7XJL - chains C and D of the 6 polymer chains in the assembly; structure by electron microscopy, 3.50 A resolution.

Chain C:
Protein: Guanine nucleotide-binding protein G(I)/G(S)/G(T) subunit beta-1
Source organism: Homo sapiens
Reference sequence: P62873 (GBB1_HUMAN); numbering as in UniProt (aligned over 1-340)
Chain sequence (348 residues; row label = number of the first residue in the row; numbers below 1 keep their minus sign (His-7 is residue -7)):
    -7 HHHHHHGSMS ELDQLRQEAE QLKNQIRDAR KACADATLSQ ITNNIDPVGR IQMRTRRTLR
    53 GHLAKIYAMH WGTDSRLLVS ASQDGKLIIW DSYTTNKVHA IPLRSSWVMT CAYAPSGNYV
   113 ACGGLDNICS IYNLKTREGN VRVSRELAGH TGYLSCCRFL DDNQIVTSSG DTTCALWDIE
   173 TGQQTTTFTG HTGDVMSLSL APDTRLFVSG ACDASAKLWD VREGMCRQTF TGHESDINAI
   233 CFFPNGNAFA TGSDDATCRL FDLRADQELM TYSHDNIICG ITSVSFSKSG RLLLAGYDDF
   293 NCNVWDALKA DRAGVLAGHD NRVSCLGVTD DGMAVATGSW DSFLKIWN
Not modelled in the structure: -7 to 2
Differences from the reference sequence: expression tag (-7 to 0)
Curated features (UniProtKB/Swiss-Prot):
  - modified residue: Ser2 (N-acetylserine), His266 (Phosphohistidine)
  - natural variant: Leu30 (L30F: In MRD42; uncertain significance), Arg52 (R52G: In MRD42), Gly64 (G64V: In MRD42), Asp76 (D76E: In MRD42; D76G: In MRD42), Gly77 (G77S: In MRD42), Lys78 (K78R: In MRD42), Ile80 (I80N: In MRD42; I80T: In MRD42), His91 (H91R: In MRD42; uncertain significance), Ala92 (A92T: In MRD42), Pro94 (P94S: In MRD42), Leu95 (L95P: In MRD42), Arg96 (R96L: In MRD42), 5 further natural variant entries in UniProt

Chain D:
Protein: Guanine nucleotide-binding protein G(I)/G(S)/G(O) subunit gamma-2
Source organism: Homo sapiens
Reference sequence: P59768 (GBG2_HUMAN); residues 1-71 here = UniProt positions 1-71
Chain sequence (71 residues; row label = number of the first residue in the row):
     1 MASNNTASIA QARKLVEQLK MEANIDRIKV SKAAADLMAY CEAHAKEDPL LTPVPASENP
    61 FREKKFFSAI L
Not modelled in the structure: 1-10, 62-71
Differences from the reference sequence: engineered mutation Ser68 (Cys in P59768)
Curated features (UniProtKB/Swiss-Prot):
  - modified residue: Ala2 (N-acetylalanine)

Interface between chain C and chain D:
Pairs across the interface - 61 pairs, chain C then chain D:
  Ala11(C) with Leu19(D)
  Leu14(C) with Leu19(D), hydrophobic; Lys20(D); Ala23(D), hydrophobic
  Gln17(C) with Ala23(D)
  Cys25(C) with Lys29(D); Val30(D)
  Asp27(C) with Lys29(D), salt bridge; Ser31(D), hydrogen bond
  Leu30(C) with Ala34(D), hydrophobic
  Ile33(C) with Ser31(D); Met38(D), hydrophobic
  Thr34(C) with Met38(D)
  Val40(C) with Leu51(D), hydrophobic
  Arg49(C) with Phe61(D), hydrogen bond (side chain-backbone)
  Trp63(C) with Phe61(D), hydrophobic
  Ser84(C) with Phe61(D)
  Tyr85(C) with Pro60(D); Phe61(D), hydrophobic
  Arg219(C) with Glu22(D)
  Thr221(C) with Glu22(D)
  Phe235(C) with Tyr40(D), hydrophobic; Cys41(D), hydrophobic
  Pro236(C) with Tyr40(D)
  Asn237(C) with Tyr40(D)
  Asp254(C) with Ala33(D)
  Leu255(C) with Arg27(D), hydrogen bond (backbone-side chain)
  Arg256(C) with Arg27(D), hydrogen bond (backbone-side chain); Ile28(D), hydrogen bond (backbone-backbone); Ala33(D); Asp36(D), salt bridge
  Ala257(C) with Arg27(D), hydrogen bond (backbone-side chain); Ile28(D)
  Asp258(C) with Ile25(D); Arg27(D)
  Gln259(C) with Val30(D)
  Leu261(C) with Val30(D), hydrophobic
  Ser279(C) with Asp48(D), hydrogen bond
  Lys280(C) with Glu47(D); Asp48(D), hydrogen bond (backbone-side chain)
  Ser281(C) with Tyr40(D); Cys41(D); His44(D), hydrogen bond (side chain-backbone); Ala45(D); Asp48(D)
  Gly282(C) with Cys41(D)
  Arg283(C) with Glu42(D), salt bridge; Leu51(D)
  Leu284(C) with Leu50(D), hydrophobic; Leu51(D), hydrophobic
  Leu300(C) with Leu37(D), hydrophobic
  Asp323(C) with Pro49(D)
  Gly324(C) with Pro49(D); Leu50(D)
  Met325(C) with Pro49(D), hydrophobic; Pro60(D), hydrophobic
  Ala326(C) with Phe61(D), hydrophobic
  Val327(C) with Leu50(D), hydrophobic
  Ile338(C) with Phe61(D), hydrophobic
  Asn340(C) with Asn59(D), hydrogen bond; Phe61(D)
Other interface residues (no listed pair), chain C (50 interface residues in all): Leu7, Lys15, Ile18, Ala26, Ala28, Arg48, Ser67, Cys218, Gln220, Ala240, Leu252
Other interface residues (no listed pair), chain D (31 interface residues in all): Val16, Gln18, Asp26

In short:
Chain C and chain D form an interface of 50 and 31 residues respectively; the contacts include 10 hydrogen
bonds and 3 salt bridges. Polar pairs include Asp27(C)-Lys29(D), Arg256(C)-Asp36(D) and Arg283(C)-Glu42(D).
Chain C is Guanine nucleotide-binding protein G(I)/G(S)/G(T) subunit beta-1 and chain D is Guanine
nucleotide-binding protein G(I)/G(S)/G(O) subunit gamma-2, both from Homo sapiens; the structure, Cryo-EM
structure of the spexin-bound GALR2-miniGq complex, was determined by electron microscopy (same publication as
7XJJ and 7XJK).
